Entry 7VU2 (X-ray diffraction, 1.85 A resolution); this record covers chain A.

== Chain A ==
Protein: Chitoporin
Source organism: Serratia marcescens
UniProtKB: A0A0P0QBS3 (A0A0P0QBS3_SERMA); residues 8-442 here correspond to UniProt positions 33-467 (UniProt number = residue number + 25)
Sequence (435 residues; row label = number of the first residue in the row):
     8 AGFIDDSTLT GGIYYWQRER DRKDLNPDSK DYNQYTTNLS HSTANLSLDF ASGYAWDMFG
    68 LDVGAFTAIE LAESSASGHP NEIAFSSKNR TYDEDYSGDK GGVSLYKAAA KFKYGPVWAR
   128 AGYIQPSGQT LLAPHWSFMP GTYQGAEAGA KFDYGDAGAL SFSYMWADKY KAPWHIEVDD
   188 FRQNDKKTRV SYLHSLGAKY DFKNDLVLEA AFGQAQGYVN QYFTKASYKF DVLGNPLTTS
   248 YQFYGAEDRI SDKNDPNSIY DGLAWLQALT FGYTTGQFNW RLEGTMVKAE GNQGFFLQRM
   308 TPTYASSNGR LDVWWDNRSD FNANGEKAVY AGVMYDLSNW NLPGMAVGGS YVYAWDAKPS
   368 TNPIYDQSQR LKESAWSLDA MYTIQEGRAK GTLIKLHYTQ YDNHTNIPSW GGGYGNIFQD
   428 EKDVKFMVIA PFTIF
Ion coordination: Ca2+ site 1 near Asp106 (its only coordinating residue here); Ca2+ site 2: Asp255, Ile257, Ser265, Tyr267; Ca2+ site 3: Asp409, Asn410, Asp427

== Overview ==
Asp255, Ile257, Ser265 and Tyr267 coordinate Ca2+ site 2. Asp409, Asn410 and Asp427 form the Ca2+ site 3.
Chain A is Chitoporin (Serratia marcescens); the structure, Chitoporin from Serratia marcescens, was
determined by X-ray diffraction, deposited together with 7VU3.
